PDB entry 1RD5 | X-ray diffraction, 2.02 A resolution | chain A

Chain A:
Molecule: Tryptophan synthase alpha chain, chloroplast
From: Zea mays
Notes: EC 4.2.1.20
Reference sequence: P42390 (TRPA_MAIZE); residues 2-262 here correspond to UniProt positions 86-346 (UniProt number = residue number + 84)
Sequence (262 residues; each row starts with the number of its first residue):
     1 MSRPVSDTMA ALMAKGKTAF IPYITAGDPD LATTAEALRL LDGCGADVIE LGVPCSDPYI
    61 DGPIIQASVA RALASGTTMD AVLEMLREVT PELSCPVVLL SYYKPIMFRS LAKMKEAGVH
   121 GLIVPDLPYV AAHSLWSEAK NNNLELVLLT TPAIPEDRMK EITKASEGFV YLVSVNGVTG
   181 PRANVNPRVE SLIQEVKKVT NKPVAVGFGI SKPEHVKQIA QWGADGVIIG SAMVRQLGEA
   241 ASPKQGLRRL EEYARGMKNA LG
Disordered / not traced: 1
Differences from the reference sequence: initiating methionine (1)
Ligand contacts: malonic acid (MLA): Ala-132, His-133, Leu-148, Arg-158, Glu-161, Ala-165

Overview:
Ligands of chain A: malonic acid.
Chain A is Tryptophan synthase alpha chain, chloroplast (Zea mays); the structure, Crystal structure of
Tryptophan synthase alpha chain homolog BX1: a member of the chemical plant defense ..., was determined by
X-ray diffraction, deposited together with 1WBJ, 1TJP and 1TJR.
